Entry 1KC8 (X-ray diffraction, 3.01 A resolution); this record covers chains A and 4 of the 30 polymer chains in the assembly.

[Chain A]
Molecule: 23S RRNA
Source organism: Haloarcula marismortui
Sequence (2922 nucleotides; numbered 2 to 2923; the number before each row is that of its first residue):
     2 UUGGCUACUA UGCCAGCUGG UGGAUUGCUC GGCUCAGGCG CUGAUGAAGG ACGUGCCAAG
    62 CUGCGAUAAG CCAUGGGGAG CCGCACGGAG GCGAAGAACC AUGGAUUUCC GAAUGAGAAU
   122 CUCUCUAACA AUUGCUUCGC GCAAUGAGGA ACCCCGAGAA CUGAAACAUC UCAGUAUCGG
   182 GAGGAACAGA AAACGCAAUG UGAUGUCGUU AGUAACCGCG AGUGAACGCG AUACAGCCCA
   242 AACCGAAGCC CUCACGGGCA AUGUGGUGUC AGGGCUACCU CUCAUCAGCC GACCGUCUCG
   302 ACGAAGUCUC UUGGAACAGA GCGUGAUACA GGGUGACAAC CCCGUACUCG AGACCAGUAC
   362 GACGUGCGGU AGUGCCAGAG UAGCGGGGGU UGGAUAUCCC UCGCGAAUAA CGCAGGCAUC
   422 GACUGCGAAG GCUAAACACA ACCUGAGACC GAUAGUGAAC AAGUAGUGUG AACGAACGCU
   482 GCAAAGUACC CUCAGAAGGG AGGCGAAAUA GAGCAUGAAA UCAGUUGGCG AUCGAGCGAC
   542 AGGGCAUACA AGGUCCCUCG ACGAAUGACC GACGCGCGAG CGUCCAGUAA GACUCACGGG
   602 AAGCCGAUGU UCUGUCGUAC GUUUUGAAAA ACGAGCCAGG GAGUGUGUCU GCAUGGCAAG
   662 UCUAACCGGA GUAUCCGGGG AGGCACAGGG AAACCGACAU GGCCGCAGGG CUUUGCCCGA
   722 GGGCCGCCGU CUUCAAGGGC GGGGAGCCAU GUGGACACGA CCCGAAUCCG GACGAUCUAC
   782 GCAUGGACAA GAUGAAGCGU GCCGAAAGGC ACGUGGAAGU CUGUUAGAGU UGGUGUCCUA
   842 CAAUACCCUC UCGUGAUCUA UGUGUAGGGG UGAAAGGCCC AUCGAGUCCG GCAACAGCUG
   902 GUUCCAAUCG AAACAUGUCG AAGCAUGACC UCCGCCGAGG UAGUCUGUGA GGUAGAGCGA
   962 CCGAUUGGUG UGUCCGCCUC CGAGAGGAGU CGGCACACCU GUCAAACUCC AAACUUACAG
  1022 ACGCCGUUUG ACGCGGGGAU UCCGGUGCGC GGGGUAAGCC UGUGUACCAG GAGGGGAACA
  1082 ACCCAGAGAU AGGUUAAGGU CCCCAAGUGU GGAUUAAGUG UAAUCCUCUG AAGGUGGUCU
  1142 CGAGCCCUAG ACAGCCGGGA GGUGAGCUUA GAAGCAGCUA CCCUCUAAGA AAAGCGUAAC
  1202 AGCUUACCGG CCGAGGUUUG AGGCGCCCAA AAUGAUCGGG ACUCAAAUCC ACCACCGAGA
  1262 CCUGUCCGUA CCACUCAUAC UGGUAAUCGA GUAGAUUGGC GCUCUAAUUG GAUGGAAGUA
  1322 GGGGUGAAAA CUCCUAUGGA CCGAUUAGUG ACGAAAAUCC UGGCCAUAGU AGCAGCGAUA
  1382 GUCGGGUGAG AACCCCGACG GCCUAAUGGA UAAGGGUUCC UCAGCACUGC UGAUCAGCUG
  1442 AGGGUUAGCC GGUCCUAAGU CAUACCGCAA CUCGACUAUG ACGAAAUGGG AAACGGGUUA
  1502 AUAUUCCCGU GCCACUAUGC AGUGAAAGUU GACGCCCUGG GGUCGAUCAC GCUGGGCAUU
  1562 CGCCCAGUCG AACCGUCCAA CUCCGUGGAA GCCGUAAUGG CAGGAAGCGG ACGAACGGCG
  1622 GCAUAGGGAA ACGUGAUUCA ACCUGGGGCC CAUGAAAAGA CGAGCAUAGU GUCCGUACCG
  1682 AGAACCGACA CAGGUGUCCA UGGCGGCGAA AGCCAAGGCC UGUCGGGAGC AACCAACGUU
  1742 AGGGAAUUCG GCAAGUUAGU CCCGUACCUU CGGAAGAAGG GAUGCCUGCU CCGGAACGGA
  1802 GCAGGUCGCA GUGACUCGGA AGCUCGGACU GUCUAGUAAC AACAUAGGUG ACCGCAAAUC
  1862 CGCAAGGACU CGUACGGUCA CUGAAUCCUG CCCAGUGCAG GUAUCUGAAC ACCUCGUACA
  1922 AGAGGACGAA GGACCUGUCA ACGGCGGGGG UAACUAUGAC CCUCUUAAGG UAGCGUAGUA
  1982 CCUUGCCGCA UCAGUAGCGG CUUGCAUGAA UGGAUUAACC AGAGCUUCAC UGUCCCAACG
  2042 UUGGGCCCGG UGAACUGUAC AUUCCAGUGC GGAGUCUGGA GACACCCAGG GGGAAGCGAA
  2102 GACCCUAUGG AGCUUUACUG CAGGCUGUCG CUGAGACGUG GUCGCCGAUG UGCAGCAUAG
  2162 GUAGGAGACA CUACACAGGU ACCCGCGCUA GCGGGCCACC GAGUCAACAG UGAAAUACUA
  2222 CCCGUCGGUG ACUGCGACUC UCACUCCGGG AGGAGGACAC CGAUAGCCGG GCAGUUUGAC
  2282 UGGGGCGGUA CGCGCUCGAA AAGAUAUCGA GCGCGCCCUA UGGCUAUCUC AGCCGGGACA
  2342 GAGACCCGGC GAAGAGUGCA AGAGCAAAAG AUAGCUUGAC AGUGUUCUUC CCAACGAGGA
  2402 ACGCUGACGC GAAAGCGUGG UCUAGCGAAC CAAUUAGCCU GCUUGAUGCG GGCAAUUGAU
  2462 GACAGAAAAG CUACCCUAGG GAUAACAGAG UCGUCACUCG CAAGAGCACA UAUCGACCGA
  2522 GUGGCUUGCU ACCUCGAUGU CGGUUCCCUC CAUCCUGCCC GUGCAGAAGC GGGCAAGGGU
  2582 GAGGUUGUUC GCCUAUUAAA GGAGGUCGUG AGCUGGGUUU AGACCGUCGU GAGACAGGUC
  2642 GGCUGCUAUC UACUGGGUGU GUAAUGGUGU CUGACAAGAA CGACCGUAUA GUACGAGAGG
  2702 AACUACGGUU GGUGGCCACU GGUGUACCGG UUGUUCGAGA GAGCACGUGC CGGGUAGCCA
  2762 CGCCACACGG GGUAAGAGCU GAACGCAUCU AAGCUCGAAA CCCACUUGGA AAAGAGACAC
  2822 CGCCGAGGUC CCGCGUACAA GACGCGGUCG AUAGACUCGG GGUGUGCGCG UCGAGGUAAC
  2882 GAGACGUUAA GCCCACGAGC ACUAACAGAC CAAAGCCAUC AU
Disordered / not traced: 2-9, 126-127, 715, 971-998, 1560, 1952-1963, 2137-2236, 2339-2343, 2665-2666, 2915-2923
Sequence notes: conflict C560 (U3155 in 3377779)

[Chain 4]
Molecule: Ribosomal protein L44E
Source organism: Haloarcula marismortui
Reference sequence: P32411 (RL44_HALMA); residues 1-92 here = UniProt positions 1-92
Chain sequence (92 residues; each row starts with the number of its first residue):
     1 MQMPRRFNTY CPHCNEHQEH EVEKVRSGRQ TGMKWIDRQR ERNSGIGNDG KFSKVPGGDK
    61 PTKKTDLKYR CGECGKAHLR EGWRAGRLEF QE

[Interface between chain A and chain 4]
Pairs across the interface - 119 pairs, chain A then chain 4:
  A169(A) with Asn48(4), hydrogen bond to the sugar
  U170(A) with Asn48(4), sugar contact; Gly50(4), hydrogen bond to the sugar
  C218(A) with Trp35(4), phosphate contact; Gln39(4), hydrogen bond to the phosphate; Asn43(4), hydrogen bond to the phosphate
  G219(A) with Gln39(4), hydrogen bond to the phosphate; Lys51(4), phosphate contact; Lys54(4), hydrogen bond to the sugar
  C220(A) with Trp35(4), base contact; Lys51(4), salt bridge to the phosphate
  G389(A) with Ile46(4), phosphate contact
  G390(A) with Gly45(4), phosphate contact; Ile46(4), hydrogen bond to the phosphate
  A395(A) with Trp35(4), phosphate contact; Arg42(4), hydrogen bond to the phosphate
  U396(A) with Trp35(4), phosphate contact; Arg38(4), salt bridge to the phosphate; Arg42(4), salt bridge to the phosphate
  C735(A) with Asn15(4), hydrogen bond to the base
  A1922(A) with Met33(4), sugar contact
  G1923(A) with Thr31(4), hydrogen bond to the sugar; Gly32(4), sugar contact; Met33(4), sugar contact
  A1924(A) with Arg29(4), phosphate contact; Gln30(4), sugar contact
  G1925(A) with Arg29(4), salt bridge to the phosphate
  U2120(A) with Asn48(4), hydrogen bond to the sugar
  G2121(A) with Gly47(4), sugar contact; Ser53(4), phosphate contact
  C2122(A) with Gly47(4), phosphate contact
  G2316(A) with Pro61(4), sugar contact
  C2317(A) with Pro61(4), phosphate contact; Thr62(4), hydrogen bond to the phosphate; Arg84(4), salt bridge to the phosphate
  C2318(A) with Ala85(4), phosphate contact; Gly86(4), hydrogen bond to the phosphate
  C2319(A) with Met1(4), hydrogen bond to the phosphate
  U2320(A) with Met1(4), phosphate contact; Gln2(4), hydrogen bond to the phosphate; Met3(4), sugar contact; Pro4(4), sugar contact; Gln91(4), hydrogen bond to the sugar
  A2321(A) with Gln91(4), hydrogen bond to the phosphate
  U2378(A) with Phe7(4), sugar contact; Asn8(4), hydrogen bond to the phosphate
  G2379(A) with Thr9(4), hydrogen bond to the phosphate; His17(4), salt bridge to the phosphate
  A2380(A) with Trp83(4), base contact
  C2381(A) with Thr9(4), sugar contact; Tyr10(4), sugar contact; Arg80(4), hydrogen bond to the sugar
  A2382(A) with Tyr10(4), sugar contact; Pro12(4), sugar contact; Arg80(4), salt bridge to the phosphate
  G2407(A) with Tyr10(4), base contact; Asn15(4), hydrogen bond to the sugar
  A2408(A) with Tyr10(4), sugar contact; Asn15(4), sugar contact; Glu16(4), sugar contact; His17(4), hydrogen bond to the sugar
  C2409(A) with His17(4), hydrogen bond to the sugar
  C2427(A) with Lys60(4), base contact; Arg84(4), salt bridge to the phosphate
  G2428(A) with Lys60(4), hydrogen bond to the base; Lys64(4), salt bridge to the phosphate; Arg84(4), salt bridge to the phosphate
  C2431(A) with Lys51(4), hydrogen bond to the sugar
  C2432(A) with Ile36(4), phosphate contact
  A2433(A) with Gln30(4), hydrogen bond to the sugar; Lys34(4), phosphate contact; Ile36(4), phosphate contact
  A2434(A) with Ser27(4), sugar contact; Gly28(4), hydrogen bond to the phosphate; Gln30(4), sugar contact; Lys34(4), phosphate contact
  U2435(A) with Val25(4), sugar contact; Arg26(4), sugar contact; Gly28(4), phosphate contact; Lys68(4), hydrogen bond to the phosphate; Leu79(4), base contact
  U2436(A) with Lys68(4), salt bridge to the phosphate; Arg70(4), salt bridge to the phosphate; Ala77(4), hydrogen bond to the sugar; His78(4), sugar contact; Leu79(4), sugar contact
  A2437(A) with His13(4), sugar contact; Arg70(4), salt bridge to the phosphate; Ala77(4), hydrogen bond to the phosphate
  G2438(A) with Lys76(4), salt bridge to the phosphate
  C2450(A) with Met33(4), sugar contact
  G2451(A) with Thr31(4), hydrogen bond to the phosphate; Met33(4), phosphate contact; Lys34(4), salt bridge to the phosphate; Arg38(4), hydrogen bond to the sugar
  G2452(A) with Lys34(4), salt bridge to the phosphate; Trp35(4), phosphate contact
  A2456(A) with Leu79(4), base contact
  U2457(A) with Arg80(4), hydrogen bond to the sugar; Glu81(4), phosphate contact; Gly82(4), hydrogen bond to the phosphate
  U2458(A) with Lys64(4), phosphate contact; Thr65(4), sugar contact; Asp66(4), sugar contact; Gly82(4), hydrogen bond to the phosphate
  G2459(A) with Lys63(4), hydrogen bond to the phosphate; Lys64(4), hydrogen bond to the phosphate
  A2460(A) with Gly58(4), sugar contact; Asp59(4), phosphate contact; Lys60(4), hydrogen bond to the phosphate; Lys63(4), salt bridge to the phosphate
  U2461(A) with Asp59(4), hydrogen bond to the phosphate; Lys60(4), phosphate contact
  G2462(A) with Lys60(4), hydrogen bond to the base; Pro61(4), base contact
  A2468(A) with Asn48(4), hydrogen bond to the base; Gly50(4), hydrogen bond to the base; Ser53(4), base contact; Lys54(4), salt bridge to the phosphate
Other interface residues (no listed pair), chain A (53 interface residues in all): G2426
Other interface residues (no listed pair), chain 4 (62 interface residues in all): Ser44, Asp49

[Overview]
The interface between chain A and chain 4 involves 53 residues on one side and 62 on the other, with 42
hydrogen bonds and 18 salt bridges. Polar pairs include C735(A)-Asn15(4), G2428(A)-Lys60(4) and
G2462(A)-Lys60(4).
Here chain A is 23S RRNA and chain 4 is Ribosomal protein L44E, both from Haloarcula marismortui. Entry 1KC8
(Co-crystal Structure of Blasticidin S Bound to the 50S Ribosomal Subunit) was determined by X-ray diffraction
(same publication as 1K73, 1N8R and 1NJI).
